2Q73 - chains A and B of the 4 polymer chains in the assembly; structure by X-ray diffraction, 1.80 A resolution.

== Chain A (and B) ==
Name: Hypothetical protein
From: Vibrio sp. DAT722
Notes: EC 3.6.1.19; chain B of this document is another copy of the same molecule, construct and numbering; everything in this record applies to it too
Reference sequence: Q2F9Z1 (Q2F9Z1_9VIBR); residue numbers follow UniProt; this construct covers 1-94
Chain sequence (100 residues; each row starts with the number of its first residue):
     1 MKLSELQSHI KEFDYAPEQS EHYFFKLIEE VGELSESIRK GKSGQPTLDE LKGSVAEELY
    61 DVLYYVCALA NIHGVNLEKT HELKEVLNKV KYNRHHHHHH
Unresolved in the structure: 91-100 (chain B: 1-11, 92-100)
Differences from the reference sequence: expression tag (95-100)
Ion coordination: Mg2+: Glu30, Glu33, Glu58, Asp61

== How chain A and chain B interact ==
Pairs across the interface (69):
  Met1(A) - Glu78(B)  hydrogen bond (backbone-side chain)
  Met1(A) - His81(B)
  Leu3(A) - Leu63(B)  hydrophobic
  Leu6(A) - His81(B)
  Phe13(A) - Asn88(B)
  Phe24(A) - Ser35(B)
  Phe24(A) - Ile38(B)  hydrophobic
  Leu27(A) - Leu34(B)  hydrophobic
  Ile28(A) - Val31(B)  hydrophobic
  Val31(A) - Ile28(B)  hydrophobic
  Leu34(A) - Leu27(B)  hydrophobic
  Ser35(A) - Phe24(B)
  Ile38(A) - Phe24(B)  hydrophobic
  Ser43(A) - His73(B)  hydrogen bond
  Gly44(A) - His73(B)  hydrogen bond (backbone-backbone)
  Gly44(A) - Gly74(B)
  Gly44(A) - Val75(B)
  Gln45(A) - Gly74(B)  hydrogen bond (backbone-backbone)
  Gln45(A) - Val75(B)
  Gln45(A) - Asn76(B)  hydrogen bond (side chain-backbone)
  Gln45(A) - Lys79(B)
  Gln45(A) - Thr80(B)  hydrogen bond
  Pro46(A) - Leu83(B)
  Leu48(A) - Leu83(B)  hydrophobic
  Leu48(A) - Leu87(B)  hydrophobic
  Leu51(A) - Leu87(B)  hydrophobic
  Val55(A) - His73(B)
  Ala56(A) - Val75(B)  hydrophobic
  Ala56(A) - Thr80(B)
  Glu57(A) - Lys84(B)  salt bridge
  Leu59(A) - Val66(B)
  Leu59(A) - Leu69(B)  hydrophobic
  Leu59(A) - Ala70(B)  hydrophobic
  Tyr60(A) - Thr80(B)
  Tyr60(A) - His81(B)  hydrogen bond
  Tyr60(A) - Lys84(B)
  Asp61(A) - Lys84(B)  salt bridge
  Val62(A) - Val66(B)  hydrophobic
  Leu63(A) - Leu63(B)  hydrophobic
  Val66(A) - Leu59(B)
  Val66(A) - Val62(B)  hydrophobic
  Leu69(A) - Leu59(B)  hydrophobic
  Ala70(A) - Leu59(B)  hydrophobic
  His73(A) - Ile38(B)
  His73(A) - Ser43(B)  hydrogen bond
  His73(A) - Gly44(B)  hydrogen bond (backbone-backbone)
  His73(A) - Val55(B)
  Gly74(A) - Gly44(B)
  Gly74(A) - Gln45(B)  hydrogen bond (backbone-backbone)
  Val75(A) - Gly44(B)
  Val75(A) - Gln45(B)
  Val75(A) - Ala56(B)  hydrophobic
  Asn76(A) - Gln45(B)  hydrogen bond (backbone-side chain)
  Leu77(A) - Leu59(B)  hydrophobic
  Lys79(A) - Gln45(B)
  Thr80(A) - Gln45(B)  hydrogen bond
  Thr80(A) - Leu51(B)
  Thr80(A) - Ala56(B)
  Thr80(A) - Tyr60(B)
  His81(A) - Tyr60(B)
  Leu83(A) - Gln45(B)
  Leu83(A) - Pro46(B)
  Leu83(A) - Leu48(B)
  Lys84(A) - Leu51(B)
  Lys84(A) - Glu57(B)  salt bridge
  Lys84(A) - Tyr60(B)
  Lys84(A) - Asp61(B)  salt bridge
  Leu87(A) - Leu48(B)  hydrophobic
  Leu87(A) - Leu51(B)  hydrophobic
Other interface residues (no listed pair), chain A (41 interface residues in all): Thr47, Val86
Other interface residues (no listed pair), chain B (39 interface residues in all): Ser20, Thr47, Leu77

== In short ==
Chain A and chain B form an interface of 41 and 39 residues respectively, with 12 hydrogen bonds and 4 salt
bridges. Among the polar pairs are Glu57(A)-Lys84(B), Asp61(A)-Lys84(B) and Met1(A)-Glu78(B). Glu30(A),
Glu33(A), Glu58(A) and Asp61(A) coordinate Mg2+.
Chain A and chain B are both Hypothetical protein (Vibrio sp. DAT722); the structure, Crystal structure of
iMazG from Vibrio DAT 722: Ctag-iMazG (P41212), was determined by X-ray diffraction, deposited together with
2Q5Z and 2Q9L.
